Entry 4QWR (X-ray diffraction, 2.90 A resolution); this record covers chains T and U of the 28 polymer chains in the assembly.

== Chain T ==
Molecule: Probable proteasome subunit alpha type-7
From: Saccharomyces cerevisiae
Notes: EC 3.4.25.1
Reference sequence: P21242 (PSA7_YEAST); residues -3 to 284 here correspond to UniProt positions 1-288 (UniProt number = residue number + 4)
Amino-acid sequence (288 residues; numbered -3 to 284; the number before each row is that of its first residue; numbers below 1 keep their minus sign (Met-3 is residue -3)):
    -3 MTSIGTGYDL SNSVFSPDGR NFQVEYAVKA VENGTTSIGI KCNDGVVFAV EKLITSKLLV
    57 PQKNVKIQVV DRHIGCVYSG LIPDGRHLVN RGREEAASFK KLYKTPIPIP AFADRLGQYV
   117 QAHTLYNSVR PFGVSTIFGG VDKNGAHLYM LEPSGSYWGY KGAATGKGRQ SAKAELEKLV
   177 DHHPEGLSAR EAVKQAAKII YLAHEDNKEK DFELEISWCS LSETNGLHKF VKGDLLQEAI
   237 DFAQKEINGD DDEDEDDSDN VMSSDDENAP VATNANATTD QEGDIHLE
Not modelled in the structure: -3 to 1, 245-284
Curated features (UniProtKB/Swiss-Prot):
  - modified residue: Thr-2 (N-acetylthreonine)

== Chain U ==
Molecule: Proteasome subunit alpha type-1
From: Saccharomyces cerevisiae
Notes: EC 3.4.25.1
Reference sequence: P21243 (PSA1_YEAST); residues -8 to 243 here correspond to UniProt positions 1-252 (UniProt number = residue number + 9)
Amino-acid sequence (252 residues; each row starts with the number of its first residue; numbers below 1 keep their minus sign (Met-8 is residue -8)):
    -8 MSGAAAASAA GYDRHITIFS PEGRLYQVEY AFKATNQTNI NSLAVRGKDC TVVISQKKVP
    52 DKLLDPTTVS YIFCISRTIG MVVNGPIPDA RNAALRAKAE AAEFRYKYGY DMPCDVLAKR
   112 MANLSQIYTQ RAYMRPLGVI LTFVSVDEEL GPSIYKTDPA GYYVGYKATA TGPKQQEITT
   172 NLENHFKKSK IDHINEESWE KVVEFAITHM IDALGTEFSK NDLEVGVATK DKFFTLSAEN
   232 IEERLVAIAE QD
Not modelled in the structure: -8 to 1, 243

== Chain T / chain U interface ==
Contacting residue pairs (62; chain T residue first):
  Thr2(T) - His6(U)  hydrogen bond (backbone-side chain)
  Gly3(T) - His6(U)
  Tyr4(T) - Arg5(U)
  Tyr4(T) - Tyr21(U)  hydrogen bond
  Ser9(T) - Arg126(U)
  Val10(T) - His6(U)
  Val10(T) - Gln18(U)
  Phe11(T) - Gln18(U)  hydrogen bond (backbone-side chain)
  Phe11(T) - Tyr21(U)
  Phe11(T) - Ala22(U)  hydrophobic
  Phe11(T) - Ala25(U)  hydrophobic
  Phe11(T) - Arg126(U)
  Phe11(T) - Pro127(U)
  Phe11(T) - Gly129(U)
  Ser12(T) - Tyr21(U)
  Pro13(T) - Tyr21(U)  hydrophobic
  Pro13(T) - Lys24(U)  hydrogen bond (backbone-side chain)
  Asp14(T) - Lys24(U)
  Gly15(T) - Tyr21(U)
  Gly15(T) - Ala25(U)
  Lys37(T) - Asp56(U)  salt bridge
  Asp110(T) - Arg82(U)
  Gln114(T) - Arg82(U)  hydrogen bond (side chain-backbone)
  Gln114(T) - Asn83(U)
  Gln114(T) - Leu86(U)
  Gln117(T) - Pro79(U)
  Gln117(T) - Asp80(U)
  Gln117(T) - Asn83(U)  hydrogen bond
  Gln117(T) - Arg126(U)  hydrogen bond
  Thr120(T) - Arg126(U)  hydrogen bond (backbone-side chain)
  Leu121(T) - Tyr124(U)
  Leu121(T) - Arg126(U)
  Leu121(T) - Leu128(U)  hydrophobic
  Tyr122(T) - Tyr124(U)
  Tyr122(T) - Met125(U)  hydrophobic
  Ser150(T) - Pro79(U)
  Gly151(T) - Pro79(U)
  Ser152(T) - Ile78(U)
  Ser152(T) - Pro79(U)
  Tyr153(T) - Arg82(U)  hydrogen bond (backbone-side chain)
  Trp154(T) - Leu55(U)  hydrophobic
  Trp154(T) - Thr59(U)
  Trp154(T) - Val60(U)  hydrophobic
  Trp154(T) - Ser61(U)
  Trp154(T) - Tyr62(U)
  Trp154(T) - Ile78(U)  hydrophobic
  Trp154(T) - Arg82(U)
  Gly155(T) - Leu55(U)
  Gly155(T) - Asp56(U)  hydrogen bond (backbone-backbone)
  Gly155(T) - Thr59(U)  hydrogen bond (backbone-side chain)
  Tyr156(T) - Leu54(U)
  Tyr156(T) - Leu55(U)
  Tyr156(T) - Asp56(U)
  Lys157(T) - Leu54(U)  hydrogen bond (backbone-backbone)
  Gly158(T) - Leu54(U)
  Lys169(T) - Asp52(U)
  Lys169(T) - Leu54(U)
  Leu172(T) - Leu54(U)  hydrophobic
  Glu173(T) - Lys53(U)  salt bridge
  Glu173(T) - Leu54(U)
  Val176(T) - Leu54(U)  hydrophobic
  Asp177(T) - Lys53(U)  salt bridge
Interface residues without a listed pair, chain T (32 interface residues in all): Tyr145
Interface residues without a listed pair, chain U (29 interface residues in all): Pro57

== Summary ==
Chain T and chain U form an interface of 32 and 29 residues respectively; the contacts include 12 hydrogen
bonds and 3 salt bridges. Polar pairs include Lys37(T)-Asp56(U), Glu173(T)-Lys53(U) and Asp177(T)-Lys53(U).
Chain T is Probable proteasome subunit alpha type-7 and chain U is Proteasome subunit alpha type-1, both from
Saccharomyces cerevisiae; the structure, yCP beta5-C52F mutant in complex with carfilzomib, was determined by
X-ray diffraction, deposited together with 4QUX, 4QUY, 4QV0, 4QV1, 4QV3, 4QV4 and 42 further entries.
